9H9N - chains A and P of the 13 polymer chains in the assembly; structure by electron microscopy, 3.10 A resolution.

Chain A:
Molecule: 16S RNA
From: Escherichia coli
Sequence (1541 nucleotides; row label = number of the first residue in the row; note: 1 number in that range is skipped by the numbering (no residue carries it; nothing is unmodelled there)):
     1 AAAUUGAAGA GUUUGAUCAU GGCUCAGAUU GAACGCUGGC GGCAGGCCUA ACACAUGCAA
    61 GUCGAACGGU AACAGGAAGA AGCUUGCUUC UUUGCUGACG AGUGGCGGAC GGGUGAGUAA
   121 UGUCUGGGAA ACUGCCUGAU GGAGGGGGAU AACUACUGGA AACGGUAGCU AAUACCGCAU
   181 AACGUCGCAA GACCAAAGAG GGGGACCUUC GGGCCUCUUG CCAUCGGAUG UGCCCAGAUG
   241 GGAUUAGCUA GUAGGUGGGG UAACGGCUCA CCUAGGCGAC GAUCCCUAGC UGGUCUGAGA
   301 GGAUGACCAG CCACACUGGA ACUGAGACAC GGUCCAGACU CCUACGGGAG GCAGCAGUGG
   361 GGAAUAUUGC ACAAUGGGCG CAAGCCUGAU GCAGCCAUGC CGCGUGUAUG AAGAAGGCCU
   421 UCGGGUUGUA AAGUACUUUC AGCGGGGAGG AAGGGAGUAA AGUUAAUACC UUUGCUCAUU
   481 GACGUUACCC GCAGAAGAAG CACCGGCUAA CUCCGUGCCA GCAGCCXCGG UAAUACGGAG
   541 GGUGCAAGCG UUAAUCGGAA UUACUGGGCG UAAAGCGCAC GCAGGCGGUU UGUUAAGUCA
   601 GAUGUGAAAU CCCCGGGCUC AACCUGGGAA CUGCAUCUGA UACUGGCAAG CUUGAGUCUC
   661 GUAGAGGGGG GUAGAAUUCC AGGUGUAGCG GUGAAAUGCG UAGAGAUCUG GAGGAAUACC
   721 GGUGGCGAAG GCGGCCCCCU GGACGAAGAC UGACGCUCAG GUGCGAAAGC GUGGGGAGCA
   781 AACAGGAUUA GAUACCCUGG UAGUCCACGC CGUAAACGAU GUCGACUUGG AGGUUGUGCC
   841 CUUGAGGCGU GGCUUCCGGA GCUAACGCGU UAAGUCGACC GCCUGGGGAG UACGGCCGCA
   901 AGGUUAAAAC UCAAAUGAAU UGACGGGGGC
   932 CCGCACAAGC GGUGGAGCAU GUGGUUUAAU UCGAUGXAAC GCGAAGAACC UUACCUGGUC
   992 UUGACAUCCA CGGAAGUUUU CAGAGAUGAG AAUGUGCCUU CGGGAACCGU GAGACAGGUG
  1052 CUGCAUGGCU GUCGUCAGCU CGUGUUGUGA AAUGUUGGGU UAAGUCCCGC AACGAGCGCA
  1112 ACCCUUAUCC UUUGUUGCCA GCGGUCCGGC CGGGAACUCA AAGGAGACUG CCAGUGAUAA
  1172 ACUGGAGGAA GGUGGGGAUG ACGUCAAGUC AUCAUGGCCC UUACGACCAG GGCUACACAC
  1232 GUGCUACAAU GGCGCAUACA AAGAGAAGCG ACCUCGCGAG AGCAAGCGGA CCUCAUAAAG
  1292 UGCGUCGUAG UCCGGAUUGG AGUCUGCAAC UCGACUCCAU GAAGUCGGAA UCGCUAGUAA
  1352 UCGUGGAUCA GAAUGCCACG GUGAAUACGU UCCCGGCCUU GUACACACCG CCCGUXACAC
  1412 CAUGGGAGUG GGUUGCAAAA GAAGUAGGUA GCUUAACCUU CGGGAGGGCG CUUACCACUU
  1472 UGUGAUUCAU GACUGGGGUG AAGUCGUAAC AAGGUAACCG UAGGGGAACC UGCGGUUGGA
  1532 UCACCUCCUU A
Disordered / not traced: 932-1386, 1535-1542
Modified / non-standard residues: PSU (pseudouridine-5'-monophosphate) at position 516, G7M (N7-methyl-guanosine-5'-monophosphate) at position 527, 2MG (2N-methylguanosine-5'-monophosphate) at position 967, 5MC (5-methylcytidine-5'-monophosphate) at position 968, 2MG (2N-methylguanosine-5'-monophosphate) at position 1208, 4OC (4n,o2'-methylcytidine-5'-monophosphate) at position 1402, 5MC (5-methylcytidine-5'-monophosphate) at position 1407, UR3 (3-methyluridine-5'-monophoshate) at position 1498, 2MG (2N-methylguanosine-5'-monophosphate) at position 1516, MA6 (6N-dimethyladenosine-5'-monophoshate) at position 1518, MA6 (6N-dimethyladenosine-5'-monophoshate) at position 1519
Ion coordination: Mg2+ site 1 near G21 (its only coordinating residue here); Mg2+ site 2 near C48 (its only coordinating residue here); Mg2+ site 3 near A53 (its only coordinating residue here); Mg2+ site 4: A59, U387; Mg2+ site 5 near G100 (its only coordinating residue here); K+ site 1: G104, G105; Mg2+ site 6: A109, G331; Mg2+ site 7: A116, G117, G289; Mg2+ site 8 near C135 (its only coordinating residue here); K+ site 2: G145, A197; Mg2+ site 9: A174, C175; Mg2+ site 10: U180, A195; 32 more Mg2+ sites not listed; 4 more K+ sites not listed
Ligand contacts: A1IC4 ((2S,3S)-2-[[(2S)-2-[[(2S,4S)-5-aminocarbonyloxy-4-oxidanyl-2-[[(2S,3R)-3-oxidanylpiperidin-2-yl]carbonylamino]pentanoyl]amino]-3-(1H-imidazol-4-yl)propanoyl]amino]-3-(2-chloranyl-1H-imidazol-4-yl)-3-oxidanyl-propanoic acid): U692, G693, U788, U789, G791, A792, A794, C795, C796, U1506

Chain P:
Name: Small ribosomal subunit protein bS16
From: Escherichia coli
UniProt: P0A7T3 (RS16_ECOLI); residues 1-82 here = UniProt positions 1-82
Sequence (82 residues; row label = number of the first residue in the row):
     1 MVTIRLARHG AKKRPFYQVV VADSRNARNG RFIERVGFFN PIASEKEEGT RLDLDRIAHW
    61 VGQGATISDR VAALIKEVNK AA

Chain A / chain P interface:
Contacting residue pairs (54; chain A residue first):
  C43(A) with Lys12(P), salt bridge to the phosphate
  A44(A) with Lys12(P), phosphate contact
  C110(A) with Arg25(P), hydrogen bond to the sugar
  G111(A) with Arg25(P), phosphate contact
  G134(A) with Arg25(P), base contact
  C135(A) with Met1(P), base contact
  C136(A) with Gly64(P), hydrogen bond to the sugar
  U137(A) with Gly64(P), sugar contact
  G227(A) with Gln63(P), hydrogen bond to the base
  A228(A) with Val2(P), sugar contact; Gln63(P), sugar contact
  U229(A) with Val2(P), sugar contact; Asp23(P), sugar contact; Ile33(P), sugar contact
  G230(A) with Arg25(P), sugar contact; Arg31(P), salt bridge to the phosphate
  U231(A) with Arg31(P), salt bridge to the phosphate
  G310(A) with Gly30(P), phosphate contact; Arg31(P), hydrogen bond to the phosphate
  C311(A) with Arg31(P), salt bridge to the phosphate
  A374(A) with Tyr17(P), hydrogen bond to the sugar
  U375(A) with Leu6(P), hydrogen bond to the sugar; Arg28(P), hydrogen bond to the base; Arg70(P), salt bridge to the phosphate
  G376(A) with Arg5(P), phosphate contact; Leu6(P), phosphate contact; Ser68(P), hydrogen bond to the phosphate
  G377(A) with Arg5(P), salt bridge to the phosphate; Ser24(P), sugar contact
  U390(A) with Arg28(P), hydrogen bond to the sugar
  G391(A) with Arg8(P), sugar contact; Arg28(P), salt bridge to the phosphate
  C392(A) with Lys12(P), phosphate contact; Lys13(P), hydrogen bond to the phosphate
  A393(A) with Lys12(P), salt bridge to the phosphate
  A451(A) with Arg70(P), salt bridge to the phosphate
  A452(A) with Arg70(P), sugar contact; Ala73(P), sugar contact
  C483(A) with Lys13(P), sugar contact
  G616(A) with Glu47(P), hydrogen bond to the sugar
  G617(A) with Arg14(P), sugar contact; Lys46(P), salt bridge to the phosphate; Glu47(P), sugar contact
  C618(A) with Arg14(P), sugar contact; Lys46(P), salt bridge to the phosphate
  C624(A) with Gly10(P), sugar contact
  U625(A) with His9(P), phosphate contact; Gly10(P), phosphate contact; Phe16(P), phosphate contact
  G626(A) with Gln18(P), hydrogen bond to the phosphate; Arg35(P), salt bridge to the phosphate; Arg51(P), hydrogen bond to the sugar
  G627(A) with Arg35(P), salt bridge to the phosphate; Arg51(P), salt bridge to the phosphate
Other interface residues (no listed pair), chain A (40 interface residues in all): G112, A309, G378, G449, G450, A608, C623
Other interface residues (no listed pair), chain P (42 interface residues in all): Thr3, Ala11, Pro15, Ala27, Asn29, Phe32, Phe38, Pro41, Ile42, Ser44, Trp60, Gly62, Thr66

Summary:
The interface between chain A and chain P involves 40 residues on one side and 42 on the other; the contacts
include 13 hydrogen bonds and 14 salt bridges. Among the polar pairs are G227(A)-Gln63(P), U375(A)-Arg28(P)
and C110(A)-Arg25(P). Chain A binds compound A1IC4.
Here chain A is 16S RNA and chain P is Small ribosomal subunit protein bS16, both from Escherichia coli. Entry
9H9N (Complex 4 (BODY) 30S-GE81112 (weak residual tRNA)) was determined by electron microscopy, deposited
together with 9H8G, 9H9H, 9H9I, 9H9J, 9H9K, 9H9L and 9H9M.
